PDB entry 7K8O | X-ray diffraction, 1.95 A resolution | chains H and L

# Chain H
Molecule: C002 Fab Heavy Chain
From: Homo sapiens
Notes: antibody fragment or engineered binder
Sequence (236 residues; each row starts with the number of its first residue; a row labelled like 82A-82C holds insertion residues (82A, then the next letters in order)):
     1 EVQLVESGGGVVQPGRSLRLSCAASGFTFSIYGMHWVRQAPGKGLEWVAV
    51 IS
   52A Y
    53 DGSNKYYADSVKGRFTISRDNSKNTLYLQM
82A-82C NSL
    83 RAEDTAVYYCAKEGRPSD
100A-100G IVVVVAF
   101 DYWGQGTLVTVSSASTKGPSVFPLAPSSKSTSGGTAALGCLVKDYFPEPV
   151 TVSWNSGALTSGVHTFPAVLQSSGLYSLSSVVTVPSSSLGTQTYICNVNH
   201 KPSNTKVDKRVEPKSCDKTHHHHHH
Disordered / not traced: 216-225
Cystine bridges: Cys22-Cys92, Cys140-Cys196

# Chain L
Molecule: C002 Fab Light Chain
From: Homo sapiens
Notes: antibody fragment or engineered binder
Sequence (214 residues; numbered 1 to 214; the number before each row is that of its first residue):
     1 DIQLTQSPSSLSASVGDRVTITCRASQSISSYLNWYQQKPGKAPKLLIYA
    51 ASSLQSGVPSRFSGSGSGTDFTLTISSLQPEDFATYYCQQSYSTPRTFGQ
   101 GTKVEIKRTVAAPSVFIFPPSDEQLKSGTASVVCLLNNFYPREAKVQWKV
   151 DNALQSGNSQESVTEQDSKDSTYSLSSTLTLSKADYEKHKVYACEVTHQG
   201 LSSPVTKSFNRGEC
Cystine bridges: Cys23-Cys88, Cys134-Cys194

# How chain H and chain L interact
Contacting residue pairs (76; chain H residue first):
  Val37(H) - Phe98(L)  hydrophobic
  Gln39(H) - Gln38(L)  hydrogen bond
  Gln39(H) - Tyr87(L)  hydrogen bond
  Lys43(H) - Tyr87(L)
  Gly44(H) - Tyr87(L)
  Leu45(H) - Pro44(L)  hydrophobic
  Leu45(H) - Tyr87(L)  hydrophobic
  Leu45(H) - Phe98(L)
  Trp47(H) - Pro95(L)  hydrophobic
  Trp47(H) - Arg96(L)
  Trp47(H) - Phe98(L)
  Asp61(H) - Asp1(L)
  Tyr91(H) - Gln38(L)  hydrogen bond
  Tyr91(H) - Lys42(L)
  Tyr91(H) - Ala43(L)  hydrophobic
  Val100D(H) - Tyr32(L)  hydrophobic
  Val100D(H) - Asn34(L)
  Val100D(H) - Ala50(L)  hydrophobic
  Val100E(H) - Asn34(L)  hydrogen bond (backbone-side chain)
  Val100E(H) - Ser91(L)  hydrogen bond (backbone-side chain)
  Val100E(H) - Arg96(L)
  Ala100F(H) - Asn34(L)
  Ala100F(H) - Tyr36(L)
  Ala100F(H) - Leu46(L)  hydrophobic
  Ala100F(H) - Tyr49(L)  hydrophobic
  Phe100G(H) - Tyr36(L)  hydrogen bond (backbone-side chain)
  Phe100G(H) - Leu46(L)
  Phe100G(H) - Gln89(L)
  Phe100G(H) - Phe98(L)  hydrophobic
  Asp101(H) - Gln55(L)
  Trp103(H) - Tyr36(L)
  Trp103(H) - Ala43(L)  hydrophobic
  Trp103(H) - Pro44(L)
  Trp103(H) - Phe98(L)  hydrophobic
  Gly104(H) - Ala43(L)
  Val121(H) - Glu123(L)
  Phe122(H) - Ser121(L)
  Phe122(H) - Glu123(L)
  Phe122(H) - Gln124(L)
  Pro123(H) - Ser121(L)
  Pro123(H) - Glu123(L)
  Leu124(H) - Phe118(L)
  Leu124(H) - Val133(L)  hydrophobic
  Ala125(H) - Phe118(L)
  Ser132(H) - Lys207(L)
  Ala137(H) - Phe116(L)  hydrophobic
  Ala137(H) - Phe118(L)
  Ala137(H) - Leu135(L)  hydrophobic
  Leu141(H) - Ser131(L)
  Lys143(H) - Gln124(L)
  Lys143(H) - Ser131(L)
  Ser161(H) - Lys169(L)
  His164(H) - Asn137(L)
  His164(H) - Asn138(L)  hydrogen bond
  His164(H) - Asp167(L)  salt bridge
  His164(H) - Ser174(L)  hydrogen bond
  Thr165(H) - Thr164(L)
  Phe166(H) - Leu135(L)  hydrophobic
  Phe166(H) - Ser162(L)
  Phe166(H) - Thr164(L)
  Phe166(H) - Ser174(L)
  Phe166(H) - Leu175(L)
  Phe166(H) - Ser176(L)
  Pro167(H) - Ser162(L)  hydrogen bond (backbone-side chain)
  Pro167(H) - Val163(L)
  Val169(H) - Gln160(L)
  Val169(H) - Glu161(L)
  Val169(H) - Ser162(L)
  Leu170(H) - Gln160(L)  hydrogen bond (backbone-side chain)
  Gln171(H) - Gln160(L)
  Val181(H) - Leu135(L)  hydrophobic
  Thr183(H) - Asn137(L)
  Lys209(H) - Glu123(L)  salt bridge
  Lys214(H) - Pro120(L)
  Lys214(H) - Glu213(L)
  Ser215(H) - Glu213(L)  hydrogen bond
Interface residues without a listed pair, chain H (47 interface residues in all): His35, Glu46, Tyr59, Ala60, Pro126, Lys129, Thr135, Leu138, Gly162, Ser179
Interface residues without a listed pair, chain L (43 interface residues in all): Ser31, Thr129

# In short
47 residues of chain H face 43 of chain L across their interface; the contacts include 11 hydrogen bonds and 2
salt bridges. Polar pairs include His164(H)-Asp167(L), Lys209(H)-Glu123(L) and Gln39(H)-Gln38(L).
Chain H is C002 Fab Heavy Chain and chain L is C002 Fab Light Chain, both from Homo sapiens; the structure,
Crystal structure of an anti-SARS-CoV-2 human neutralizing antibody Fab fragment, C002, was determined by
X-ray diffraction together with 7K8P, 7K8R, 7K8S, 7K8V, 7K8W and 7K8Z from the same study.
